Entry 5VAX (X-ray diffraction, 2.00 A resolution); this record covers chains A and E.

# Chain A
Molecule: Apoptosis regulator Bcl-2 -- Bcl-2-like protein 1 Chimera
Source organism: Homo sapiens
UniProtKB: P10415 (BCL2_HUMAN), isoform P10415-2; the construct has insertions or renumbered stretches relative to UniProt, so the offset changes along the chain: 1-31 = UniProt 1-31; 73-75 = UniProt 32-34; 92-207 = UniProt 92-207
Amino-acid sequence (168 residues; row label = number of the first residue in the row; note: 41 numbers in that range are skipped by the numbering (no residue carries them; nothing is unmodelled there); numbers below 1 keep their minus sign (Gly-1 is residue -1)):
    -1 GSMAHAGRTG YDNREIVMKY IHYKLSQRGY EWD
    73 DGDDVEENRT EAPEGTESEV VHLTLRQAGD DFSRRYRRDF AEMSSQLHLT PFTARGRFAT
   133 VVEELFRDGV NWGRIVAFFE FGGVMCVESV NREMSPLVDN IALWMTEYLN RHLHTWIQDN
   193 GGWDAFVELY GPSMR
Unresolved in the structure: -1 to 8, 73-87
Differences from the reference sequence: expression tag (-1 to 0); conflict Asp73 (Ala32 in P10415)
Curated features (UniProtKB/Swiss-Prot):
  - motif: Asp10 to Trp30 (BH4), Val93 to Arg107 (BH3), Glu136 to Gly155 (BH1), Thr187 to Tyr202 (BH2)
  - site: Asp75 (Cleavage)
  - region: Val92 to Arg107 (Required for interaction with SEPTIN4 isoform ARTS. Required XIAP-mediated ubiquitination and apoptosis)

# Chain E
Molecule: Beclin-1
UniProtKB: Q14457 (BECN1_HUMAN); residue numbers follow UniProt; this construct covers 105-130
Amino-acid sequence (26 residues; each row starts with the number of its first residue):
   105 DGGTMENLSR RLKVTGDLFD IMSGQT
Unresolved in the structure: 105-107, 130
Modified residues: Thr108 (phosphothreonine; TPO)
Curated features (UniProtKB/Swiss-Prot):
  - motif: Thr108 to Ser127 (BH3)
  - modified residue: Thr119 (Phosphothreonine)

# How chain A and chain E interact
Contacting residue pairs - 36 pairs, chain A then chain E:
  Ala100(A) - Phe123(E)
  Phe104(A) - Thr119(E)
  Phe104(A) - Gly120(E)
  Phe104(A) - Phe123(E)
  Arg107(A) - Met126(E)
  Tyr108(A) - Arg115(E)
  Tyr108(A) - Thr119(E)
  Phe112(A) - Arg115(E)
  Phe112(A) - Thr119(E)
  Met115(A) - Leu116(E)  hydrophobic
  Gln118(A) - Leu112(E)
  Leu119(A) - Met109(E)
  His120(A) - Thr108(E)
  Arg129(A) - Thr108(E)
  Arg129(A) - Met109(E)
  Val133(A) - Met109(E)  hydrophobic
  Val133(A) - Ser113(E)  hydrogen bond (backbone-side chain)
  Val133(A) - Leu116(E)  hydrophobic
  Glu136(A) - Ser113(E)
  Glu136(A) - Lys117(E)  salt bridge
  Leu137(A) - Ser113(E)  hydrogen bond (backbone-side chain)
  Leu137(A) - Lys117(E)
  Asp140(A) - Lys117(E)  salt bridge
  Asn143(A) - Asp121(E)  hydrogen bond
  Asn143(A) - Asp124(E)
  Trp144(A) - Asp124(E)
  Gly145(A) - Gly120(E)
  Gly145(A) - Phe123(E)
  Gly145(A) - Asp124(E)
  Arg146(A) - Lys117(E)
  Arg146(A) - Asp121(E)  salt bridge
  Val148(A) - Phe123(E)  hydrophobic
  Ala149(A) - Leu116(E)
  Phe153(A) - Leu116(E)  hydrophobic
  Leu201(A) - Ser127(E)
  Tyr202(A) - Phe123(E)  hydrophobic
Other interface residues (no listed pair), chain A (26 interface residues in all): Asp103, Thr132, Ser205

# Overview
26 residues of chain A face 14 of chain E across their interface, with 3 hydrogen bonds and 3 salt bridges.
Polar contacts include Glu136(A)-Lys117(E), Asp140(A)-Lys117(E) and Arg146(A)-Asp121(E).
Chain A is Apoptosis regulator Bcl-2 -- Bcl-2-like protein 1 Chimera (Homo sapiens) and chain E is Beclin-1;
the structure, Bcl-2 complex with Beclin 1 BH3 domain, was determined by X-ray diffraction.
